5DAG - chain A; structure by X-ray diffraction, 1.60 A resolution.

== Chain A ==
Molecule: Protein AF-10
From: Homo sapiens
UniProtKB: P55197 (AF10_HUMAN); numbering as in UniProt (aligned over 1-208)
Amino-acid sequence (208 residues; numbered 1 to 208; the number before each row is that of its first residue):
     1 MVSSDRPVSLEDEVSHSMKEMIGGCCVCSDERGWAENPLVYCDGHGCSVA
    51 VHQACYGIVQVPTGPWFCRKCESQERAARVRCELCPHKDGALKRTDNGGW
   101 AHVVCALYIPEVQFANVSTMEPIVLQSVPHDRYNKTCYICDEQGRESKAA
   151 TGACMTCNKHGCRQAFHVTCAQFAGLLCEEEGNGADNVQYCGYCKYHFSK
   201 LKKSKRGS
Not modelled in the structure: 1-23, 179-188, 205-208
Swiss-Prot annotation at these positions:
  - zinc finger: Ile-22 to Gln-74 (PHD-type 1), Arg-79 to Val-112 (C2HC pre-PHD-type), Lys-135 to Phe-198 (PHD-type 2)
From the paper describing this entry:
  - conformationally variable residues (order/disorder transition): Glu-179 to Val-188

== Overview ==
The paper reports conformational variability at Glu-179.
Chain A is Protein AF-10 (Homo sapiens); the structure, Crystal structure of PZP domain of human AF10 protein,
was determined by X-ray diffraction (same publication as 5DAH).
